Entry 7CAH (electron microscopy, 3.90 A resolution); this record covers chains E and A of the 3 polymer chains in the assembly.

[Chain E]
Protein: Heavy chain of H014 Fab
From: Homo sapiens
Notes: antibody fragment or engineered binder
Amino-acid sequence (222 residues; numbered 2 to 223; the number before each row is that of its first residue):
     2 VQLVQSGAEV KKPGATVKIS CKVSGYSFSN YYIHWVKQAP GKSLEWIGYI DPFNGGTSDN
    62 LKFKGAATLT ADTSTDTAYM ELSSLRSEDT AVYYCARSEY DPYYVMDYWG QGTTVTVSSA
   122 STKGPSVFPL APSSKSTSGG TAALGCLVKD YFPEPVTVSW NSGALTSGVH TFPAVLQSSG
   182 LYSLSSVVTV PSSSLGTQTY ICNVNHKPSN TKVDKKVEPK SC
Unresolved in the structure: 2, 123-223
Cystine bridges: Cys22-Cys96

[Chain A]
Protein: Spike protein S1
From: Severe acute respiratory syndrome coronavirus 2
UniProtKB: P0DTC2 (SPIKE_SARS2); residues 334-527 here = UniProt positions 334-527
Amino-acid sequence (194 residues; numbered 334 to 527; the number before each row is that of its first residue):
   334 NLCPFGEVFN ATRFASVYAW NRKRISNCVA DYSVLYNSAS FSTFKCYGVS PTKLNDLCFT
   394 NVYADSFVIR GDEVRQIAPG QTGKIADYNY KLPDDFTGCV IAWNSNNLDS KVGGNYNYLY
   454 RLFRKSNLKP FERDISTEIY QAGSTPCNGV EGFNCYFPLQ SYGFQPTNGV GYQPYRVVVL
   514 SFELLHAPAT VCGP
Unresolved in the structure: 474-488
Cystine bridges: Cys336-Cys361, Cys379-Cys432
UniProt features mapped onto this chain:
  - region: Arg403 to Asp405 (Integrin-binding motif), Asn448 to Phe456 (Immunodominant HLA epitope recognized by the CD8+)
  - glycosylation: Asn343 (N-linked (GlcNAc...) (complex) asparagine)
From the paper describing this entry:
  - mutagenesis - V367F: unchanged binding to H014

[How chain E and chain A interact]
Pairs across the interface - 21 pairs, chain E then chain A:
  Tyr33(E) with Lys378(A), hydrogen bond
  Tyr50(E) with Thr376(A); Lys378(A)
  Phe54(E) with Pro412(A)
  Asn55(E) with Tyr380(A); Ala411(A); Pro412(A)
  Gly56(E) with Cys379(A); Tyr380(A)
  Thr58(E) with Cys379(A)
  Ser59(E) with Phe377(A), hydrogen bond (side chain-backbone)
  Lys65(E) with Thr385(A)
  Tyr101(E) with Arg408(A)
  Asp102(E) with Lys378(A), salt bridge; Val407(A); Arg408(A), hydrogen bond (side chain-backbone)
  Pro103(E) with Val407(A)
  Tyr104(E) with Asp405(A), hydrogen bond; Val503(A), hydrophobic; Gly504(A), hydrogen bond (side chain-backbone)
  Tyr105(E) with Thr376(A), hydrogen bond
Other interface residues (no listed pair), chain E (17 interface residues in all): Asn31, Gly57, Asp60, Leu62
Other interface residues (no listed pair), chain A (19 interface residues in all): Ser375, Gly381, Val382, Pro384, Gly413, Gln414
The authors on this interface:
  - epitope / paratope residues, chain E: Phe54(E), Thr58(E), Tyr101(E), Pro103(E), Tyr104(E), Tyr105(E)
  - epitope / paratope residues, chain A: Leu368(A), Asp405(A), Val407(A), Ala411(A), Pro412(A), Val503(A)

[Overview]
17 residues of chain E face 19 of chain A across their interface, with 6 hydrogen bonds and 1 salt bridge.
Among the polar pairs are Asp102(E)-Lys378(A), Tyr33(E)-Lys378(A) and Ser59(E)-Phe377(A). The paper reports
that V367F of chain A leaves binding to H014 unchanged; epitope/paratope residues Phe54(E), Thr58(E) and
Leu368(A) among others.
Here chain E is Heavy chain of H014 Fab (Homo sapiens) and chain A is Spike protein S1 (Severe acute
respiratory syndrome coronavirus 2). Entry 7CAH (The interface of H014 Fab binds to SARS-CoV-2 S) was
determined by electron microscopy together with 7CAC, 7CAB, 7CAI and 7CAK from the same study.
